Entry 4BOG (electron microscopy, 50.00 A resolution (very low resolution: no residue pairs are listed; an interface is given only as per-side residue counts)); this record covers chains 0 and Z of the 30 polymer chains in the assembly.

[Chain 0]
Molecule: Acetylcholine receptor beta subunit
From: Torpedo marmorata
UniProtKB: Q6S3I0 (Q6S3I0_TORMA); residues -23 to 469 here correspond to UniProt positions 1-493 (UniProt number = residue number + 24)
Chain sequence (493 residues; numbered -23 to 469; the number before each row is that of its first residue; numbers below 1 keep their minus sign (Met-23 is residue -23)):
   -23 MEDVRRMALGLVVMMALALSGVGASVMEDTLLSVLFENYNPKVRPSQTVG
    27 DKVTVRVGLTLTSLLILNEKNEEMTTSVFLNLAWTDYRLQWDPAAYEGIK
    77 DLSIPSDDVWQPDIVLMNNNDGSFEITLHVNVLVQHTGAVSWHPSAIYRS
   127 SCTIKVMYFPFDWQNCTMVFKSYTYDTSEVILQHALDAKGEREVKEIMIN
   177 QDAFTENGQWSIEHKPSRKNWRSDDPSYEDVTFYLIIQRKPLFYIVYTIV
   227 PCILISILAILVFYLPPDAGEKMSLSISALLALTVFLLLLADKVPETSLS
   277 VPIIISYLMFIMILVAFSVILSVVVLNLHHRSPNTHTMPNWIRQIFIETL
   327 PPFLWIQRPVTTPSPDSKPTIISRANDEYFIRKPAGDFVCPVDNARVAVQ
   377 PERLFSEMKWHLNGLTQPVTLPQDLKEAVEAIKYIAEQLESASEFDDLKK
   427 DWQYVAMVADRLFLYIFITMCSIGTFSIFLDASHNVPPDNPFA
Not modelled in the structure: -23 to 0, 165-173, 313-402
Disulfide bonds: Cys128-Cys142

[Chain Z]
Molecule: Acetylcholine receptor subunit alpha
From: Torpedo marmorata
UniProtKB: P02711 (ACHA_TORMA); residues -23 to 437 here correspond to UniProt positions 1-461 (UniProt number = residue number + 24)
Chain sequence (461 residues; numbered -23 to 437; the number before each row is that of its first residue; numbers below 1 keep their minus sign (Met-23 is residue -23)):
   -23 MILCSYWHVGLVLLLFSCCGLVLGSEHETRLVANLLENYNKVIRPVEHHT
    27 HFVDITVGLQLIQLINVDEVNQIVETNVRLRQQWIDVRLRWNPADYGGIK
    77 KIRLPSDDVWLPDLVLYNNADGDFAIVHMTKLLLDYTGKIMWTPPAIFKS
   127 YCEIIVTHFPFDQQNCTMKLGIWTYDGTKVSISPESDRPDLSTFMESGEW
   177 VMKDYRGWKHWVYYTCCPDTPYLDITYHFIMQRIPLYFVVNVIIPCLLFS
   227 FLTVLVFYLPTDSGEKMTLSISVLLSLTVFLLVIVELIPSTSSAVPLIGK
   277 YMLFTMIFVISSIIVTVVVINTHHRSPSTHTMPQWVRKIFINTIPNVMFF
   327 STMKRASKEKQENKIFADDIDISDISGKQVTGEVIFQTPLIKNPDVKSAI
   377 EGVKYIAEHMKSDEESSNAAEEWKYVAMVIDHILLCVFMLICIIGTVSVF
   427 AGRLIELSQEG
Not modelled in the structure: -23 to 0, 307-373
Disulfide bonds: Cys128-Cys142, Cys192-Cys193
Curated features (UniProtKB/Swiss-Prot):
  - glycosylation: Asn141 (N-linked (GlcNAc...) asparagine)

[How chain 0 and chain Z interact]
At this resolution (50 A) residue pairs are not listed: 30 residues of chain 0 and 29 of chain Z lie at the interface.

[In short]
30 residues of chain 0 and 29 residues of chain Z are in contact.
Chain 0 is Acetylcholine receptor beta subunit and chain Z is Acetylcholine receptor subunit alpha, both from
Torpedo marmorata; the structure, The structure and super-organization of acetylcholine receptor-rapsyn
complexes, was determined by electron microscopy, deposited together with 4BOI, 4BON, 4BOO, 4BOR and 4BOT.
